3UJO - chains C and D of the 4 polymer chains in the assembly; structure by X-ray diffraction, 2.00 A resolution.

Chain C (and D):
Protein: Legume lectin
From: Dolichos lablab
Notes: chain D of this document is another copy of the same molecule, construct and numbering; everything in this record applies to it too
Sequence (281 residues; each row starts with the number of its first residue):
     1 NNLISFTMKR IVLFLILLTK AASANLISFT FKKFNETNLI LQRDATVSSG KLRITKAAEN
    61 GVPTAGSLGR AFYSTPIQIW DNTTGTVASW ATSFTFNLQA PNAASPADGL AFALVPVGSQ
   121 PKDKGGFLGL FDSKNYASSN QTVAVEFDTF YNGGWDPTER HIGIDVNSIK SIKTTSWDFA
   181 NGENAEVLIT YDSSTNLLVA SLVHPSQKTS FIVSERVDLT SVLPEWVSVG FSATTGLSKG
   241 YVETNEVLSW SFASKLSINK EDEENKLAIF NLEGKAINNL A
Unresolved in the structure: 1-23, 261-263, 277-281
Ion coordination: Mn2+: Glu-146, Asp-148, Asp-156, His-161; Ca2+: Asp-148, Phe-150, Asn-152, Asp-156
Residues lining bound ligands:
  - adenine (ADE): Leu-188, Ile-189, Thr-190, Val-199, Ala-200, Ser-201, Ile-212, Leu-267
  - beta-D-galactopyranose (GAL): Ala-107, Asp-108, Gly-125, Gly-126, Phe-150, Asn-152, Thr-235, Gly-236, Leu-237, Ser-238, Tyr-241

How chain C and chain D interact:
Contacting residue pairs (39):
  Ala-24(C) with Thr-30(D); Lys-32(D)
  Asn-25(C) with Thr-30(D); Lys-32(D), hydrogen bond (side chain-backbone); Lys-33(D), hydrogen bond (side chain-backbone); Asn-35(D)
  Leu-26(C) with Phe-29(D); Thr-30(D), hydrogen bond (backbone-backbone); Glu-273(D)
  Ile-27(C) with Ser-28(D); Tyr-73(D)
  Ser-28(C) with Ile-27(D); Ser-28(D), hydrogen bond (backbone-backbone)
  Phe-29(C) with Leu-26(D)
  Thr-30(C) with Ala-24(D); Asn-25(D); Leu-26(D), hydrogen bond (backbone-backbone)
  Lys-32(C) with Ala-24(D); Asn-25(D), hydrogen bond (backbone-side chain)
  Lys-33(C) with Asn-25(D), hydrogen bond (backbone-side chain)
  Asn-35(C) with Gln-78(D), hydrogen bond; Trp-226(D)
  Thr-37(C) with Pro-76(D); Trp-226(D), hydrogen bond
  Asn-38(C) with Thr-75(D); Trp-226(D)
  Tyr-73(C) with Ile-27(D); Thr-75(D)
  Ser-74(C) with Thr-75(D)
  Thr-75(C) with Asn-38(D); Tyr-73(D); Ser-74(D); Thr-75(D), hydrogen bond (side chain-backbone)
  Pro-76(C) with Thr-37(D)
  Gln-78(C) with Asn-35(D)
  Trp-226(C) with Asn-35(D); Thr-37(D); Asn-38(D)
  Glu-273(C) with Leu-26(D)
Also at the interface, not in a pair above, chain C (21 interface residues in all): Phe-31, Lys-266
Also at the interface, not in a pair above, chain D (21 interface residues in all): Phe-31, Ile-258

Summary:
The chain C/chain D interface involves 21 residues from each chain; the contacts include 10 hydrogen bonds.
Among the polar pairs are Asn-25(C)/Lys-32(D), Asn-25(C)/Lys-33(D) and Asn-35(C)/Gln-78(D). Chain C binds
adenine and beta-D-galactopyranose. Glu-146(C), Asp-148(C), Asp-156(C) and His-161(C) coordinate Mn2+.
Chain C and chain D are both Legume lectin (Dolichos lablab); the structure, Galactose-specific seed lectin
from Dolichos lablab in complex with adenine and galactose, was determined by X-ray diffraction together with
3UJQ, 3UK9 and 3UL2 from the same study.
